PDB entry 3R87 | X-ray diffraction, 1.05 A resolution | chain A

== Chain A ==
Protein: Putative uncharacterized protein
From: Photobacterium profundum
UniProt: Q93CG9 (Q93CG9_PHOPR); residue numbers follow UniProt; this construct covers 1-133
Sequence (135 residues; row label = number of the first residue in the row; numbers below 1 keep their minus sign (Gly-1 is residue -1)):
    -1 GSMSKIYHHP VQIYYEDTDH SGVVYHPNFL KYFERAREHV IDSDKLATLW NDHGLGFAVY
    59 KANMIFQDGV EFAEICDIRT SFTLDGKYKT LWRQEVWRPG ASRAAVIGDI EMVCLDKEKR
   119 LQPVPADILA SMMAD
Not modelled in the structure: -1 to 0, 133
Construct notes: expression tag (-1 to 0)
Reported in the primary citation:
  - catalytic residues: Asp17
  - mutagenesis - D17A: abolished catalytic activity on palmitoyl-CoA
  - mutagenesis - D17A: abolished catalytic activity on eicosapentaenoyl-CoA
  - contacts within the chain: Asp17-Ser19 (hydrogen bond)

== Summary ==
From the paper: the catalytic residue Asp17; D17A abolishes catalytic activity on palmitoyl-CoA.
Chain A is Putative uncharacterized protein (Photobacterium profundum); the structure, Crystal Structure of
Orf6 protein from Photobacterium profundum, was determined by X-ray diffraction together with 4I45 from the
same study.
